Entry 4TYL (X-ray diffraction, 1.85 A resolution); this record covers chain A.

# Chain A
Protein: ATPase family AAA domain-containing protein 2
From: Homo sapiens
Notes: EC 3.6.1.3
UniProt: Q6PL18 (ATAD2_HUMAN); residues 981-1108 here = UniProt positions 981-1108
Sequence (130 residues; row label = number of the first residue in the row):
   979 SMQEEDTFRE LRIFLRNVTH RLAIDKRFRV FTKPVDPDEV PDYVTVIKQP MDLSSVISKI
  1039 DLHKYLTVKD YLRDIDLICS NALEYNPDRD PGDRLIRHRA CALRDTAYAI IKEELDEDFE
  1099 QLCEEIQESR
Sequence notes: expression tag (979-980)
Residues lining bound ligands: 39O (5-amino-1,3,6-trimethyl-1,3-dihydro-2H-benzimidazol-2-one): Val1008, Phe1009, Val1013, Val1018, Tyr1021, Tyr1063, Asn1064, Ile1074
From the paper describing this entry:
  - binding site for 39O: Val1008, Val1013, Val1018, Tyr1021, Tyr1063, Asn1064, Ile1074

# In short
Bound to chain A: compound 39O. The paper reports a binding site for 39O at Val1008, Val1013 and Val1018 among
others.
Chain A is ATPase family AAA domain-containing protein 2 (Homo sapiens); the structure, Fragment-Based
Screening of the Bromodomain of ATAD2, was determined by X-ray diffraction together with 4TZ2 and 4TZ8 from
the same study.
